8TEU - chains E and G of the 24 polymer chains in the assembly; structure by electron microscopy, 4.01 A resolution (low resolution: residue-level contacts below are approximate; hydrogen-bond / salt-bridge calls are withheld).

[Chain E]
Protein: Capsid vertex component 2
Organism: Human herpesvirus 5 strain AD169
Reference sequence: P16726 (CVC2_HCMVA); numbering as in UniProt (aligned over 1-642)
Sequence (642 residues; numbered 1 to 642; the number before each row is that of its first residue):
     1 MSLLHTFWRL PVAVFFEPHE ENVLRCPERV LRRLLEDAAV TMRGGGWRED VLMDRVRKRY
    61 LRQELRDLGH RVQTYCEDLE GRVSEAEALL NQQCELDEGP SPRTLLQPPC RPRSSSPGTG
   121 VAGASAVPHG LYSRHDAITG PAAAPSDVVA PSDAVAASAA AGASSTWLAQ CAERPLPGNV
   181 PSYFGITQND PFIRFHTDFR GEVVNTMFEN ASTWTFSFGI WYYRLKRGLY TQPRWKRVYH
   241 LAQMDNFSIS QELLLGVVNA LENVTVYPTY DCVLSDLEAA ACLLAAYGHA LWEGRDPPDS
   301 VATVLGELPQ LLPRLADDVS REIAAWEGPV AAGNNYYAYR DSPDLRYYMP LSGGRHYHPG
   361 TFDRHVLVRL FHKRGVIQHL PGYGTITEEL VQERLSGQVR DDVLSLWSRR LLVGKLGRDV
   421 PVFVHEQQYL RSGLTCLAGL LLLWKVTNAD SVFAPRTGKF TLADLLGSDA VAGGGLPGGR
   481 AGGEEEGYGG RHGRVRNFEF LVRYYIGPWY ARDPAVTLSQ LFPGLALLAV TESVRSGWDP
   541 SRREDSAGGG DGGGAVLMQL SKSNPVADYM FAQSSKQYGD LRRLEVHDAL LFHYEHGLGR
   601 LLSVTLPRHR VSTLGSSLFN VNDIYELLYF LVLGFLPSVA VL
Unresolved in the structure: 1-11, 96-179, 385-400, 418-420, 475-492, 546-560

[Chain G]
Protein: Capsid vertex component 1
Organism: Human herpesvirus 5 strain AD169
Reference sequence: P16799 (CVC1_HCMVA); numbering as in UniProt (aligned over 1-594)
Sequence (594 residues; each row starts with the number of its first residue):
     1 METHLYSDLA FEARFADDEQ LPLHLVLDQE VLSNEEAETL RYVYYRNVDS AGRSTGRAPG
    61 GDEDDAPASD DAEDAVGGDR AFDRERRTWQ RACFRVLPRP LELLDYLRQS GLTVTLEKEQ
   121 RVRMFYAVFT TLGLRCPDNR LSGAQTLHLR LVWPDGSYRD WEFLARDLLR EEMEANKRDR
   181 QHQLATTTNH RRRGGLRNNL DNGSDRRLPE AAVASLETAV STPFFEIPNG AGTSSANGDG
   241 RFSNLEQRVA RLLRGDEEFI YHAGPLEPPS KIRGHELVQL RLDVNPDLMY ATDPHDRDEV
   301 ARTDEWKGAG VSRLREVWDV QHRVRLRVLW YVNSFWRSRE LSYDDHEVEL YRALDAYRAR
   361 IAVEYVLIRA VRDEIYAVLR RDGGALPQRF ACHVSRNMSW RVVWELCRHA LALWMDWADV
   421 RSCIIKALTP RLSRGAAAAA QRARRQRERS APKPQELLFG PRNESGPPAE QTWYADVVRC
   481 VRAQVDLGVE VRAARCPRTG LWIVRDRRGR LRRWLSQPEV CVLYVTPDLD FYWVLPGGFA
   541 VSSRVTLHGL AQRALRDRFQ NFEAVLARGM HVEAGRQEPE TPRVSGRRLP FDDL
Unresolved in the structure: 177-297, 593-594

[Chain E / chain G interface]
Contacting residue pairs (59):
  Phe15(E) - Val394(G)
  Phe15(E) - Ser395(G)
  Phe16(E) - His393(G)
  Phe16(E) - Val394(G)
  Phe16(E) - Arg396(G)
  Glu17(E) - Arg498(G)
  Pro18(E) - Gln388(G)
  Pro18(E) - Cys392(G)
  Pro18(E) - Thr499(G)
  Pro18(E) - Leu501(G)
  His19(E) - Gln388(G)
  His19(E) - Leu501(G)
  Asn22(E) - Pro387(G)
  Asn22(E) - Gln388(G)
  Asn22(E) - Phe539(G)
  Val23(E) - Ala385(G)
  Val23(E) - Leu386(G)
  Val23(E) - Pro387(G)
  Val23(E) - Phe539(G)
  Leu24(E) - Gly384(G)
  Leu24(E) - Ala385(G)
  Leu24(E) - Leu386(G)
  Leu24(E) - Trp400(G)
  Leu24(E) - Leu535(G)
  Leu24(E) - Phe539(G)
  Arg25(E) - Trp404(G)
  Cys26(E) - Gly384(G)
  Cys26(E) - Trp404(G)
  Pro27(E) - Trp404(G)
  Val30(E) - Trp404(G)
  Leu31(E) - Gly383(G)
  Leu31(E) - Gly384(G)
  Arg33(E) - Arg408(G)
  Leu34(E) - Tyr376(G)
  Leu34(E) - Leu379(G)
  Leu34(E) - Arg408(G)
  Leu35(E) - Arg380(G)
  Asp37(E) - Arg408(G)
  Ala38(E) - Tyr376(G)
  Thr41(E) - Arg372(G)
  Trp47(E) - Arg369(G)
  Arg48(E) - Tyr365(G)
  Arg48(E) - Asp416(G)
  Glu49(E) - Arg358(G)
  Glu49(E) - Ala362(G)
  Glu49(E) - Tyr365(G)
  Glu49(E) - Arg369(G)
  Asp50(E) - Arg358(G)
  Leu52(E) - Tyr365(G)
  Met53(E) - Arg358(G)
  Val56(E) - Val320(G)
  Arg59(E) - Asp319(G)
  Arg59(E) - Val320(G)
  Arg59(E) - His322(G)
  Tyr60(E) - Leu164(G)
  Tyr60(E) - Asp167(G)
  Glu64(E) - Arg166(G)
  Glu64(E) - Arg170(G)
  Asp67(E) - Arg170(G)
Interface residues without a listed pair, chain E (35 interface residues in all): Val14, Glu20, Met42, Arg57, Gln63
Interface residues without a listed pair, chain G (44 interface residues in all): Gln321, Leu354, Tyr357, Ile361, Asp373, Arg389, Ala391, Arg401, Glu405

[Summary]
The interface between chain E and chain G involves 35 residues on one side and 44 on the other.
Here chain E is Capsid vertex component 2 and chain G is Capsid vertex component 1, both from Human
herpesvirus 5 strain AD169. Entry 8TEU (Human cytomegalovirus portal vertex, non-infectious enveloped particle
(NIEP) configuration 2 - inverted (NC2-inv)) was determined by electron microscopy (same publication as 8TEP,
8TES, 8TET and 8TEW).
